PDB entry 5FYL | X-ray diffraction, 3.10 A resolution | chains G and L of the 6 polymer chains in the assembly

# Chain G
Name: BG505 GP120 env ectodomain
From: Human immunodeficiency virus 1
Notes: fragment: gp120 env ectodomain
UniProtKB: Q2N0S6 (Q2N0S6_9HIV1); the construct lacks a stretch of the UniProt sequence and is renumbered around it, so the offset changes along the chain: 31-141 = UniProt 30-140; 150-185 = UniProt 141-176; 186-309 = UniProt 185-308; 312-321 = UniProt 309-318; 2 more segments
Sequence (481 residues; numbered 31 to 513 plus 9 insertion-coded residues; 11 numbers in that range are skipped by the numbering (no residue carries them; nothing is unmodelled there); the number before each row is that of its first residue; a row labelled like 185A-185H holds insertion residues (185A, then the next letters in order)):
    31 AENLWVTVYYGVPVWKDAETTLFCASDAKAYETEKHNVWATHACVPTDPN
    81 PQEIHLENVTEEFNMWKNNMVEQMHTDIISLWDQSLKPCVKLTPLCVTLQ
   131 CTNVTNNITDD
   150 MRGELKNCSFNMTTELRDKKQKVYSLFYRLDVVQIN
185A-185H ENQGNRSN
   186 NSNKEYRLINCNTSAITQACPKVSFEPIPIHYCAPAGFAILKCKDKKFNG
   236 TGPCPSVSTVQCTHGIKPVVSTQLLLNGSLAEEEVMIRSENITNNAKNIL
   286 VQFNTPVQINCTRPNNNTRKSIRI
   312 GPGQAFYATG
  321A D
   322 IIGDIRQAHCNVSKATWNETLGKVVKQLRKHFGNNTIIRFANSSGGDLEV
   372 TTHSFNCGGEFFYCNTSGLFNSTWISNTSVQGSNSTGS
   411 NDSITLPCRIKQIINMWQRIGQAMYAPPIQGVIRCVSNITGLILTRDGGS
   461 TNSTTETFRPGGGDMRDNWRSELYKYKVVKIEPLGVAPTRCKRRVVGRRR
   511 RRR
Disordered / not traced: 185A-185H, 186, 399-409, 506-513
Sequence notes: engineered mutation Asn-332 (Thr330 in Q2N0S6), Cys-501 (Ala498 in Q2N0S6); expression tag (509-513)
Cystine bridges: Cys-54/Cys-74, Cys-119/Cys-205, Cys-126/Cys-196, Cys-131/Cys-157, Cys-218/Cys-247, Cys-228/Cys-239, Cys-296/Cys-331, Cys-378/Cys-445, Cys-385/Cys-418
Glycans and other covalent adducts: glycan linked to Asn-88, Asn-137, Asn-332, Asn-386; N-acetylglucosamine (NAG) linked to Asn-133, Asn-156, Asn-160, Asn-197, Asn-234, Asn-262, Asn-276, Asn-295, Asn-301, Asn-339, Asn-355, Asn-363, Asn-392, Asn-448
From the paper describing this entry:
  - post-translational modification sites: Asn-137, Asn-276

# Chain L
Name: PGT122 antibody fab light chain
From: Homo sapiens
Notes: antibody fragment or engineered binder
Sequence (213 residues; row label = number of the first residue in the row; note: 1 number in that range is skipped by the numbering (no residue carries it; nothing is unmodelled there); a row labelled like 67A-67C holds insertion residues (67A, then the next letters in order)):
     6 APTF
    11 VSVAPGQTARITCGEESLGSRSVIWYQQRPGQAPSLIIYNNNDRPSGIPD
    61 RFSGSPG
67A-67C STF
    68 GTTATLTITSVEAGDEADYYCHIWDSRR
95A-95C PTN
    96 WVFGEGTTLIVLSQPKAAPSVTLFPPSSEELQANKATLVCLISDFYPGAV
   146 TVAWKADSSPVKAGVETTTPSKQSNNKYAASSYLSLTPEQWKSHKSYSCQ
   196 VTHEGSTVEKTVAPTECS
Disordered / not traced: 211-213
Cystine bridges: Cys-23/Cys-88, Cys-135/Cys-194

# How chain G and chain L interact
Pairs across the interface (16):
  Thr-135(G) with Arg-94(L), hydrogen bond
  Asn-136(G) with Arg-94(L)
  Asn-137(G) with Ser-93(L); Arg-94(L), hydrogen bond (backbone-backbone); Arg-95(L); Pro-95A(L)
  Asp-321A(G) with Arg-94(L), salt bridge
  Ile-322(G) with Arg-94(L), hydrogen bond (backbone-side chain)
  Gly-324(G) with Leu-28(L); Phe-67C(L); Arg-94(L), hydrogen bond (backbone-side chain)
  Asp-325(G) with Gly-29(L); Ser-30(L), hydrogen bond (side chain-backbone); Phe-67C(L); Ser-93(L), hydrogen bond
  Ile-326(G) with Arg-94(L)
Also at the interface, not in a pair above, chain G (9 interface residues in all): Ile-323

# In short
9 residues of chain G and 8 residues of chain L are in contact; the contacts include 6 hydrogen bonds and 1
salt bridge. Polar contacts include Asp-321A(G)/Arg-94(L), Thr-135(G)/Arg-94(L) and Ile-322(G)/Arg-94(L).
N-acetylglucosamine is covalently linked to Asn-88(G), Asn-133(G), Asn-137(G), Asn-156(G), Asn-160(G) and
Asn-197(G) and 12 more. From the paper: modification sites Asn-137(G) and Asn-276(G).
Here chain G is BG505 GP120 env ectodomain (Human immunodeficiency virus 1) and chain L is PGT122 antibody fab
light chain (Homo sapiens). Entry 5FYL (Crystal Structure at 3.7 A Resolution of Fully Glycosylated HIV-1
Clade A BG505 SOSIP.664 Prefusion Env ...) was determined by X-ray diffraction together with 5FYJ and 5FYK
from the same study.
